PDB entry 9B42 | electron microscopy, 3.50 A resolution | chains S and R of the 19 polymer chains in the assembly

[Chain S]
Molecule: gp32 Sheath
Source organism: Pseudomonas virus Pa193
UniProtKB: A0A5P1KVA0 (A0A5P1KVA0_9CAUD); numbering as in UniProt (aligned over 1-504)
Chain sequence (504 residues; row label = number of the first residue in the row):
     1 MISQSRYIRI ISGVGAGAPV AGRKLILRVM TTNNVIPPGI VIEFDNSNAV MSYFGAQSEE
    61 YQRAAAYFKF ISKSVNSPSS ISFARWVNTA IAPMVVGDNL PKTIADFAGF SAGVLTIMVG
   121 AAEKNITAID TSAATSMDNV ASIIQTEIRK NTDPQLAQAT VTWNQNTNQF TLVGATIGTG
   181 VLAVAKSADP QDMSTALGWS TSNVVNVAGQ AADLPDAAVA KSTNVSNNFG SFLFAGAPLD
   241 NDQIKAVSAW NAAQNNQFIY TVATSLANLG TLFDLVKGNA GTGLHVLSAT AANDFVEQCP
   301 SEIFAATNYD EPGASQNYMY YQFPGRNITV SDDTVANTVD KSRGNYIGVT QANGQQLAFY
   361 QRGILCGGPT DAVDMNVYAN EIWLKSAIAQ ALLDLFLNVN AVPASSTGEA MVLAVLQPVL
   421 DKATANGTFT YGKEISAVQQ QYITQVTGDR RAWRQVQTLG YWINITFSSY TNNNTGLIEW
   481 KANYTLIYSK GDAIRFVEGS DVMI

[Chain R]
Molecule: gp33 Tail tube
Source organism: Pseudomonas virus Pa193
UniProtKB: A0A5P1KYR7 (A0A5P1KYR7_9CAUD); numbering as in UniProt (aligned over 1-150)
Chain sequence (150 residues; numbered 1 to 150; the number before each row is that of its first residue):
     1 MINISAFGSI CQFTASRTFP NGFTVTEFAD DADPIDSPPF TAADTGVGLN GDMVVWNRAN
    61 ILEVVVNVIP NTEGERNLAV LLDANRTGKD KSGARDVVGL VVAMPDGSKI TCTNGTPIDG
   121 VLINAVASVG RLKTKPYRFR FEKVIKAGTS

[How chain S and chain R interact]
Residue-residue contacts - 15 pairs, chain S then chain R:
  T424(S) - D90(R)
  Y431(S) - D90(R)
  E434(S) - R17(R)  salt bridge
  R450(S) - E73(R)  salt bridge
  R451(S) - E73(R)  salt bridge
  R451(S) - R76(R)
  R451(S) - N77(R)  hydrogen bond
  R454(S) - T18(R)  hydrogen bond (side chain-backbone)
  R454(S) - F19(R)
  R454(S) - V80(R)
  Q457(S) - R17(R)
  T458(S) - K91(R)
  T458(S) - S92(R)  hydrogen bond (backbone-backbone)
  L459(S) - D90(R)
  L459(S) - K91(R)
Other interface residues (no listed pair), chain S (11 interface residues in all): A425, G432
The authors on this interface:
  - interface residues, chain R: T72(R)

[Overview]
The interface between chain S and chain R involves 11 residues on one side and 10 on the other, with 3
hydrogen bonds and 3 salt bridges. Polar contacts include E434(S)-R17(R), R450(S)-E73(R) and R451(S)-E73(R).
From the paper: the interface residue T72(R).
Here chain S is gp32 Sheath and chain R is gp33 Tail tube, both from Pseudomonas virus Pa193. Entry 9B42
(Pseudomonas phage Pa193 neck and extended tail (collar, gateway, tail tube, and sheath proteins)) was
determined by electron microscopy, deposited together with 9B40 and 9B41.
